Entry 8JY0 (X-ray diffraction, 2.75 A resolution); this record covers chains A and B.

[Chain A]
Name: U1 small nuclear ribonucleoprotein A
From: Homo sapiens
UniProtKB: M0R2B8 (M0R2B8_HUMAN); residues 2-102 here = UniProt positions 2-102
Chain sequence (102 residues; each row starts with the number of its first residue):
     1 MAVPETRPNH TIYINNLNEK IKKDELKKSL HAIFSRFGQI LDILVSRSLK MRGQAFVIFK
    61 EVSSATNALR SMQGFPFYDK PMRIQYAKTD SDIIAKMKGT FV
Disordered / not traced: 1
Construct notes: initiating methionine (1); engineered mutation His31 (Tyr in M0R2B8), Arg36 (Gln in M0R2B8)

[Chain B]
Molecule: RhoBAST
From: artificial sequences
Sequence (64 nucleotides; each row starts with the number of its first residue):
     2 GAACCUCCGC CCAUUGCACU CCGGGCGGUG AAGGAGAGGC GCAAGGUUAA CCGCCUCAGG
    62 UUCC
Covalent attachments: guanosine-5'-diphosphate (GDP) linked to G2
Ion coordination: Mg2+ site 1 near C8 (its only coordinating residue here); Mg2+ site 2: G35, A36, C53
Residues lining bound ligands: V8C (5-aminocarbonyl-2-[3-(dimethylamino)-6-dimethylazaniumylidene-xanthen-9-yl]benzoate): A32, G46, G47, U49, A50
Reported in the primary citation:
  - contacts within the chain: U30-A36, G31-C52, A32-A50, G34-A51, G31-G34 (pi stacking), A32-G34 (pi stacking), G34-A50 (hydrogen bond), G35-C43, A36-C52 (pi stacking), A45-G46 (pi stacking), G46-G47 (hydrogen bond), G47-U49 (hydrogen bond), A32-U49 (hydrogen bond), G34-U49 (hydrogen bond), A45-A50, A51-C52 (hydrogen bond), G35-C52 (hydrogen bond)
  - Mg2+ coordination: C8, A36, G37, C53
  - binding site for V8C: A32, G47, A50
  - binding site for 2,4-dinitroaniline: G47
  - mutagenesis - G31C, G35C/C52G, C52G: abolished binding to TMR-DN
  - mutagenesis - U30C/A36C, A36C, A36U (3.5 fold): decreased binding to TMR-DN

[How chain A and chain B interact]
Residue-residue contacts (53):
  Glu5(A) - C18(B)  base contact
  Tyr13(A) - G17(B)  base contact
  Tyr13(A) - C18(B)  stacking on the base
  Asn15(A) - U16(B)  base contact
  Asn15(A) - G17(B)  hydrogen bond to the base
  Asn16(A) - U16(B)  hydrogen bond to the base
  Asn16(A) - G17(B)  hydrogen bond to the base
  Glu19(A) - U15(B)  hydrogen bond to the base
  Glu19(A) - G17(B)  hydrogen bond to the base
  Lys22(A) - G10(B)  salt bridge to the phosphate
  Lys23(A) - C5(B)  hydrogen bond to the phosphate
  Lys23(A) - C6(B)  salt bridge to the phosphate
  Asp24(A) - C5(B)  hydrogen bond to the sugar
  Asp24(A) - C6(B)  sugar contact
  Lys27(A) - A4(B)  hydrogen bond to the sugar
  Lys27(A) - C5(B)  hydrogen bond to the sugar
  Lys28(A) - C5(B)  hydrogen bond to the base
  Lys28(A) - U62(B)  hydrogen bond to the base
  Lys28(A) - U63(B)  sugar contact
  His31(A) - U63(B)  hydrogen bond to the phosphate
  His31(A) - C64(B)  salt bridge to the phosphate
  Gln39(A) - C65(B)  sugar contact
  Asp42(A) - A4(B)  sugar contact
  Leu44(A) - A19(B)  base contact
  Ser46(A) - C23(B)  hydrogen bond to the phosphate
  Ser48(A) - C23(B)  phosphate contact
  Ser48(A) - G24(B)  hydrogen bond to the phosphate
  Leu49(A) - A14(B)  base contact
  Leu49(A) - G24(B)  hydrogen bond to the phosphate
  Lys50(A) - G17(B)  hydrogen bond to the sugar
  Lys50(A) - A19(B)  salt bridge to the phosphate
  Met51(A) - A19(B)  sugar contact
  Arg52(A) - A14(B)  hydrogen bond to the base
  Arg52(A) - U15(B)  base contact
  Arg52(A) - G17(B)  hydrogen bond to the base
  Arg52(A) - G24(B)  salt bridge to the phosphate
  Gly53(A) - G17(B)  base contact
  Gln54(A) - G17(B)  base contact
  Gln54(A) - C18(B)  sugar contact
  Phe56(A) - C18(B)  base contact
  Phe56(A) - A19(B)  stacking on the base
  Lys80(A) - U16(B)  hydrogen bond to the base
  Gln85(A) - C18(B)  hydrogen bond to the base
  Tyr86(A) - C18(B)  hydrogen bond to the base
  Ala87(A) - C18(B)  base contact
  Lys88(A) - C18(B)  hydrogen bond to the base
  Thr89(A) - A19(B)  hydrogen bond to the base
  Thr89(A) - C20(B)  base contact
  Asp90(A) - A19(B)  base contact
  Asp90(A) - C20(B)  hydrogen bond to the base
  Ser91(A) - A19(B)  hydrogen bond to the base
  Ser91(A) - C20(B)  base contact
  Asp92(A) - C20(B)  hydrogen bond to the base
Other interface residues (no listed pair), chain A (34 interface residues in all): Ile40, Arg47
Other interface residues (no listed pair), chain B (19 interface residues in all): U21, G61

[Overview]
The interface between chain A and chain B involves 34 residues on one side and 19 on the other; the contacts
include 26 hydrogen bonds, 5 salt bridges and 2 aromatic stacking contacts. Polar pairs include
Asn15(A)-G17(B), Asn16(A)-U16(B) and Asn16(A)-G17(B). From the paper: a binding site for V8C at A32(B), G47(B)
and A50(B); G31C, G35C/C52G and C52G of chain B abolish binding to TMR-DN; 6 substitutions were tested in all.
Chain A is U1 small nuclear ribonucleoprotein A (Homo sapiens) and chain B is RhoBAST (artificial sequences);
the structure, Crystal structure of RhoBAST complexed with TMR-DN, was determined by X-ray diffraction.
